PDB entry 6CPG | X-ray diffraction, 2.80 A resolution | chains B and D of the 4 polymer chains in the assembly

[Chain B]
Protein: Monobody
From: synthetic construct
Notes: antibody fragment or engineered binder
Sequence (93 residues; numbered 1 to 93; the number before each row is that of its first residue):
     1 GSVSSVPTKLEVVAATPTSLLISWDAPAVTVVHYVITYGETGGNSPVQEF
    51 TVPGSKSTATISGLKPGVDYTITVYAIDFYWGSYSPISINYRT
Disordered / not traced: 1-4

[Chain D]
Protein: Aurora kinase A
From: Homo sapiens
Notes: EC 2.7.11.1
Reference sequence: O14965 (AURKA_HUMAN); residues 122-403 here = UniProt positions 122-403
Sequence (285 residues; each row starts with the number of its first residue):
   119 SVDESKKRQWALEDFEIGRPLGKGKFGNVYLAREKQSKFILALKVLFKAQ
   169 LEKAGVEHQLRREVEIQSHLRHPNILRLYGYFHDATRVYLILEYAPLGTV
   219 YRELQKLSKFDEQRTATYITELANALSYCHSKRVIHRDIKPENLLLGSAG
   269 ELKIADFGWSVHAPSSRRTTLCGTLDYLPPEMIEGRMHDEKVDLWSLGVL
   319 CYEFLVGKPPFEANTYQETYKRISRVEFTFPDFVTEGARDLISRLLKHNP
   369 SQRPMLREVLEHPWITANSSKPSNCQNKESASKQS
Disordered / not traced: 119-126, 279-288, 389-403
Sequence notes: expression tag (119-121)
Swiss-Prot annotation at these positions:
  - region: His280 to Leu293 (Activation segment)
  - active site: Asp256 (Proton acceptor)
  - binding site (ATP): Lys143, Lys162, Glu211 to Ala213, Glu260, Asn261, Asp274
  - modified residue: Thr287 (Phosphothreonine), Thr288 (Phosphothreonine), Ser342 (Phosphoserine)
  - cross-link: Lys258 (Glycyl lysine isopeptide (Lys-Gly) (interchain with G-Cter in SUMO2))
  - natural variant: Ser155 (S155R: In a colorectal adenocarcinoma sample), Val174 (V174M: In a metastatic melanoma sample)
  - mutagenesis: Lys162 (K162R: Loss of kinase activity), Phe165 (F165A: Decreases the interaction with phosphatase type 1 isoforms), Gly198 (G198N: Reduces interaction with TPX2. Reduces kinase activity tenfold. Promotes interaction with the AURKB binding partners INCENP and BIRC5 that are normally not bound by AURKA), Arg205 (R205A: Reduces ubiquitination and proteasomal degradation), Asp274 (D274N: Abolishes cilia disassembly and kinase activity), Thr287 (T287A: No direct effect on catalytic activity; T287E: Enhances interaction with TPX2), Thr288 (T288A: Reduces cilia disassembly and kinase activity; T288D: Mimics phosphorylation state and increases kinase activity), Cys290 (C290A: Enhances stability; when associated with A-393), Tyr334 (Y334A: Reduces binding to MYCN), Gln335 (Q335A: Reduces binding to MYCN), Phe346 (F346A: Decreases the interaction with phosphatase type 1 isoforms), Cys393 (C393A: Enhances stability; when associated with A-290)
Small-molecule neighbours: 35R (1-cyclopropyl-3-{3-[5-(morpholin-4-ylmethyl)-1H-benzimidazol-2-yl]-1H-pyrazol-4-yl}urea): Arg137, Leu139, Gly140, Val147, Ala160, Leu194, Leu210, Glu211, Tyr212, Ala213, Pro214, Leu215, Gly216, Arg220, Leu263
What the authors report for this chain:
  - mutagenesis - W277L: unchanged catalytic activity
  - mutagenesis - T288V: unchanged catalytic activity on Lats2
  - mutagenesis - T288V: unchanged binding to Danusertib
  - post-translational modification sites: Thr288 (citing earlier work)

[Interface between chain B and chain D]
Residue-residue contacts (10):
  Val32(B) - Asn332(D)
  His33(B) - Asn332(D)
  Ile77(B) - Thr333(D)
  Asp78(B) - Thr333(D)
  Phe79(B) - Leu289(D)
  Phe79(B) - Cys290(D)  hydrophobic
  Phe79(B) - Asn332(D)
  Phe79(B) - Thr333(D)
  Phe79(B) - Tyr334(D)  hydrogen bond (backbone-backbone)
  Tyr80(B) - Tyr334(D)  hydrophobic
Other interface residues (no listed pair), chain D (6 interface residues in all): Gly291

[Summary]
Chain B and chain D each contribute 6 residues to their interface, with 1 hydrogen bond. Its one hydrogen
bond, Phe79(B)-Tyr334(D), is backbone to backbone. Ligands of chain D: compound 35R. From the paper: W277L of
chain D leaves catalytic activity unchanged; a modification site at Thr288(D).
Here chain B is Monobody (synthetic construct) and chain D is Aurora kinase A (Homo sapiens). Entry 6CPG
(Structure of dephosphorylated Aurora A (122-403) in complex with inhibiting monobody and AT9283 in an
inactive ...) was determined by X-ray diffraction together with 6CPE and 6CPF from the same study.
